5A00 - chain A; structure by X-ray diffraction, 2.75 A resolution.

== Chain A ==
Molecule: Poly [ADP-ribose] polymerase 1
From: Homo sapiens
Notes: EC 2.4.2.30; fragment: catalytic domain, residues 665-1014
UniProtKB: P09874 (PARP1_HUMAN); numbering as in UniProt (aligned over 655-1014)
Chain sequence (362 residues; numbered 653 to 1014; the number before each row is that of its first residue):
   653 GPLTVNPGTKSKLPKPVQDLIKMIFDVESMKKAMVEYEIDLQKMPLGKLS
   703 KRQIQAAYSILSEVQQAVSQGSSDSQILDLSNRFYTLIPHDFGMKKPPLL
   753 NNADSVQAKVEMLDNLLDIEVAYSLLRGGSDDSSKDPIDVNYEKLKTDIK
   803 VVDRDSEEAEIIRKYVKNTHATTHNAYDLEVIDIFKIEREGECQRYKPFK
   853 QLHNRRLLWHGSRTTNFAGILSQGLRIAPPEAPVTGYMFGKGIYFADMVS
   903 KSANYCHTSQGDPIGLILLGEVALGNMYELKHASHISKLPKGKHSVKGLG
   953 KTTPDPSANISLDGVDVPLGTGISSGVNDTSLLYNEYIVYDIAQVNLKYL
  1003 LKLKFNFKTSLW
Disordered / not traced: 653-661, 744-748, 783-786, 1011-1014
Sequence notes: expression tag (653-654)
Ligand contacts: D7N (2-[1-(4,4-Difluorocyclohexyl)-piperidin-4-yl]-6-fluoro-3-oxo-2,3-dihydro-1H-isoindole-4-carboxamide): Q759, V762, E763, W861, H862, G863, T887, G888, Y889, Y896, F897, A898, K903, S904, Y907, N987, E988
UniProt features mapped onto this chain:
  - active site: E988 (For poly [ADP-ribose] polymerase activity)
  - binding site (NAD(+)): H862 to S864, G871, R878, S904
  - modified residue (Phosphoserine): S782, S786
  - cross-link: K748 (Glycyl lysine isopeptide (Lys-Gly) (interchain with G-Cter in SUMO1))

== In short ==
Bound to chain A: compound D7N. From UniProt: active-site residue E988 and 6 NAD+-binding residues.
Chain A is Poly [ADP-ribose] polymerase 1 (Homo sapiens); the structure, Structure of human PARP1 catalytic
domain bound to an isoindolinone inhibitor, was determined by X-ray diffraction, deposited together with 4ZZX,
4ZZY and 4ZZZ.
